PDB entry 5DZL | X-ray diffraction, 3.40 A resolution | chains A and B

== Chain A (and B) ==
Protein: Carcinoembryonic antigen-related cell adhesion molecule 1
From: Homo sapiens
Notes: chain B of this document is another copy of the same molecule, construct and numbering; everything in this record applies to it too
Reference sequence: P13688 (CEAM1_HUMAN); residues 1-107 here correspond to UniProt positions 35-141 (UniProt number = residue number + 34)
Amino-acid sequence (108 residues; numbered 0 to 107; the number before each row is that of its first residue; numbering starts at 0):
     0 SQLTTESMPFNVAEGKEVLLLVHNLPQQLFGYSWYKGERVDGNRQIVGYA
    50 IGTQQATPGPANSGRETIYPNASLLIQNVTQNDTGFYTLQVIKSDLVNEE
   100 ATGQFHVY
Disordered / not traced: 0
Construct notes: expression tag (0)
Curated features (UniProtKB/Swiss-Prot):
  - modified residue: Gln1 (Pyrrolidone carboxylic acid)
  - glycosylation (N-linked (GlcNAc...) asparagine): Asn70, Asn77, Asn81

== Chain A / chain B interface ==
Residue-residue contacts - 49 pairs, chain A then chain B:
  Phe29(A) - Phe29(B)  hydrophobic
  Phe29(A) - Lys92(B)
  Phe29(A) - Ser93(B)
  Phe29(A) - Leu95(B)  hydrophobic
  Gly30(A) - Leu95(B)
  Tyr31(A) - Leu95(B)
  Ser32(A) - Leu95(B)  hydrogen bond (side chain-backbone)
  Ser32(A) - Asn97(B)  hydrogen bond
  Tyr34(A) - Gln89(B)
  Tyr34(A) - Asn97(B)  hydrogen bond
  Arg38(A) - Arg38(B)
  Val39(A) - Gln89(B)
  Val39(A) - Glu99(B)
  Asp40(A) - Glu99(B)
  Gly41(A) - Asn97(B)
  Gly41(A) - Glu99(B)  hydrogen bond (backbone-side chain)
  Gln44(A) - Leu95(B)  hydrogen bond (side chain-backbone)
  Gln44(A) - Val96(B)
  Gln44(A) - Asn97(B)  hydrogen bond (side chain-backbone)
  Gly47(A) - Asp94(B)
  Gly47(A) - Leu95(B)
  Tyr48(A) - Leu95(B)
  Ala49(A) - Ser93(B)
  Ala49(A) - Leu95(B)  hydrophobic
  Thr56(A) - Asp94(B)
  Thr56(A) - Val96(B)
  Gln89(A) - Val39(B)
  Gln89(A) - Gln89(B)  hydrogen bond
  Ile91(A) - Ile91(B)  hydrophobic
  Ile91(A) - Leu95(B)  hydrophobic
  Ser93(A) - Ala49(B)
  Asp94(A) - Gly47(B)
  Leu95(A) - Phe29(B)  hydrophobic
  Leu95(A) - Tyr31(B)
  Leu95(A) - Ser32(B)  hydrogen bond (backbone-side chain)
  Leu95(A) - Gln44(B)  hydrogen bond (backbone-side chain)
  Leu95(A) - Gly47(B)
  Leu95(A) - Tyr48(B)
  Leu95(A) - Ala49(B)  hydrophobic
  Leu95(A) - Ile91(B)  hydrophobic
  Val96(A) - Gln44(B)
  Val96(A) - Thr56(B)
  Asn97(A) - Ser32(B)
  Asn97(A) - Tyr34(B)
  Asn97(A) - Gln44(B)
  Asn97(A) - Gln89(B)  hydrogen bond
  Glu99(A) - Val39(B)
  Glu99(A) - Asp40(B)
  Glu99(A) - Gly41(B)  hydrogen bond (side chain-backbone)
Also at the interface, not in a pair above, chain A (24 interface residues in all): Pro57, Lys92
Also at the interface, not in a pair above, chain B (23 interface residues in all): Gly30

== Summary ==
24 residues of chain A face 23 of chain B across their interface, with 11 hydrogen bonds. Among the polar
pairs are Ser32(A)-Leu95(B), Ser32(A)-Asn97(B) and Tyr34(A)-Asn97(B).
Chain A and chain B are both Carcinoembryonic antigen-related cell adhesion molecule 1 (Homo sapiens); the
structure, Crystal structure of the protein human CEACAM1, was determined by X-ray diffraction, deposited
together with 4QXW.
